3PGF - chains A and L of the 3 polymer chains in the assembly; structure by X-ray diffraction, 2.10 A resolution.

== Chain A ==
Molecule: Maltose-binding periplasmic protein
From: Escherichia coli
Notes: engineered mutation(s): r367n delta (368-370)
UniProt: P0AEX9 (MALE_ECOLI); residues 1-367 here correspond to UniProt positions 27-393 (UniProt number = residue number + 26)
Chain sequence (398 residues; numbered -30 to 367; the number before each row is that of its first residue; numbers below 1 keep their minus sign (Met-30 is residue -30)):
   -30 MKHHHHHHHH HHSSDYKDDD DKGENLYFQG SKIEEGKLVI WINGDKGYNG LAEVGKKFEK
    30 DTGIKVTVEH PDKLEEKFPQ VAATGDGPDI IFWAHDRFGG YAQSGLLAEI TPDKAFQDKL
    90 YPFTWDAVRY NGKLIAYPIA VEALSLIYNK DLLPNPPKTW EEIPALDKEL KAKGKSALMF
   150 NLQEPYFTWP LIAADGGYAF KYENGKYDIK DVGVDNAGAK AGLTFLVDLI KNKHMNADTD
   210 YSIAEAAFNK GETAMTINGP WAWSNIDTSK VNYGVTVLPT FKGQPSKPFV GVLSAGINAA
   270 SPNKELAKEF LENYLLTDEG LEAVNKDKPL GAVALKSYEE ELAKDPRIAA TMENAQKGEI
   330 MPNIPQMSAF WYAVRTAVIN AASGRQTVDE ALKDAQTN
Unresolved in the structure: -30 to 0, 166-174
Construct notes: initiating methionine (-30); expression tag (-29 to 0); conflict Asn367 (Arg393 in P0AEX9)
What the authors report for this chain:
  - conformationally variable residues (loop rearrangement, order/disorder transition): Gly166 to Asn185
  - mutagenesis - W62F (2 kcal/mol): decreased binding to maltose
  - binding site for alpha-D-glucopyranose: Trp62 (proposed by the authors, not directly observed)

== Chain L ==
Molecule: SAB Light Chain
From: Homo sapiens
UniProt: Q8TCD0 (Q8TCD0_HUMAN); residues 107-214 here correspond to UniProt positions 132-239 (UniProt number = residue number + 25)
Chain sequence (215 residues; numbered 0 to 214; the number before each row is that of its first residue; numbering starts at 0):
     0 SDIQMTQSPS SLSASVGDRV TITCRASQSV SSAVAWYQQK PGKAPKLLIY SASSLYSGVP
    60 SRFSGSRSGT DFTLTISSLQ PEDFATYYCQ QSSYIPVTFG QGTKVEIKRT VAAPSVFIFP
   120 PSDSQLKSGT ASVVCLLNNF YPREAKVQWK VDNALQSGNS QESVTEQDSK DSTYSLSSTL
   180 TLSKADYEKH KVYACEVTHQ GLSSPVTKSF NRGEC
Unresolved in the structure: 0
Construct notes: engineered mutation Ser123 (Glu148 in Q8TCD0)
Disulfide bonds: Cys23-Cys88, Cys134-Cys194

== Chain A / chain L interface ==
Residue-residue contacts - 11 pairs, chain A then chain L:
  Asp87(A) with Tyr93(L)
  Tyr90(A) with Ser30(L)
  Pro91(A) with Ser91(L); Ser92(L); Ile94(L), hydrophobic
  Lys305(A) with Ser30(L), hydrogen bond (backbone-side chain); Ser92(L), hydrogen bond (side chain-backbone); Tyr93(L)
  Glu309(A) with Ser30(L), hydrogen bond; Arg66(L), salt bridge
  Gln325(A) with Tyr49(L), hydrogen bond
From the paper, about this interface:
  - epitope / paratope residues, chain A: Pro91(A), Lys305(A), Glu309(A)
  - epitope / paratope residues, chain L: Ser30(L), Ser91(L)

== Summary ==
6 residues of chain A and 7 residues of chain L are in contact, with 4 hydrogen bonds and 1 salt bridge. Among
the polar pairs are Glu309(A)-Arg66(L), Lys305(A)-Ser30(L) and Lys305(A)-Ser92(L). From the paper: a binding
site for alpha-D-glucopyranose at Trp62(A); W62F of chain A reduces binding to maltose.
Chain A is Maltose-binding periplasmic protein (Escherichia coli) and chain L is SAB Light Chain (Homo
sapiens); the structure, Crystal structure of maltose bound MBP with a conformationally specific synthetic
antigen binder (sAB), was determined by X-ray diffraction.
